Entry 7EW3 (electron microscopy, 3.10 A resolution); this record covers chains B and C of the 5 polymer chains in the assembly.

Chain B:
Molecule: Guanine nucleotide-binding protein G(I)/G(S)/G(T) subunit beta-1
Source organism: Homo sapiens
UniProt: P62873 (GBB1_HUMAN); numbering as in UniProt (aligned over 2-340)
Sequence (356 residues; each row starts with the number of its first residue; numbers below 1 keep their minus sign (Met-15 is residue -15)):
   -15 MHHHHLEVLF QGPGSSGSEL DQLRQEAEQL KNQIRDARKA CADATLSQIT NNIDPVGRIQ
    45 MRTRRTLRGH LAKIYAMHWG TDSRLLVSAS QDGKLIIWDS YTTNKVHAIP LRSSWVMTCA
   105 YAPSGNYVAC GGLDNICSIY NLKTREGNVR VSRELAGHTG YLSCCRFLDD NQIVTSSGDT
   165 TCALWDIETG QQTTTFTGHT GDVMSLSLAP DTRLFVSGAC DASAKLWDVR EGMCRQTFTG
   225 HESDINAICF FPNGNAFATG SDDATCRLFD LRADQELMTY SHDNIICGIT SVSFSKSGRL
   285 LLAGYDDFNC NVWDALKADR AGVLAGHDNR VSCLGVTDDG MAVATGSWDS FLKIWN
Not modelled in the structure: -15 to 0
Differences from the reference sequence: initiating methionine (-15); expression tag (-14 to 1)
Curated features (UniProtKB/Swiss-Prot):
  - modified residue: Ser2 (N-acetylserine), His266 (Phosphohistidine)

Chain C:
Molecule: Guanine nucleotide-binding protein G(I)/G(S)/G(O) subunit gamma-2
Source organism: Homo sapiens
UniProt: P59768 (GBG2_HUMAN); residues 1-71 here = UniProt positions 1-71
Sequence (71 residues; each row starts with the number of its first residue):
     1 MASNNTASIA QARKLVEQLK MEANIDRIKV SKAAADLMAY CEAHAKEDPL LTPVPASENP
    61 FREKKFFCAI L
Not modelled in the structure: 1-5, 67-71
Curated features (UniProtKB/Swiss-Prot):
  - modified residue: Ala2 (N-acetylalanine), Cys68 (Cysteine methyl ester)
  - lipidation: Cys68 (S-geranylgeranyl cysteine)

Interface between chain B and chain C:
Contacting residue pairs (69; chain B residue first):
  Glu3(B) - Ile9(C)
  Leu4(B) - Ser8(C)
  Leu7(B) - Ile9(C)
  Leu7(B) - Ala12(C)  hydrophobic
  Leu7(B) - Arg13(C)
  Leu7(B) - Val16(C)
  Ala11(B) - Leu15(C)  hydrophobic
  Ala11(B) - Val16(C)  hydrophobic
  Ala11(B) - Leu19(C)
  Leu14(B) - Leu19(C)  hydrophobic
  Leu14(B) - Lys20(C)
  Ile18(B) - Leu19(C)  hydrophobic
  Ile18(B) - Ala23(C)  hydrophobic
  Ala21(B) - Arg27(C)
  Arg22(B) - Arg27(C)
  Cys25(B) - Ile28(C)
  Cys25(B) - Val30(C)
  Ala26(B) - Val30(C)  hydrophobic
  Asp27(B) - Lys29(C)
  Asp27(B) - Val30(C)
  Asp27(B) - Ser31(C)
  Ala28(B) - Val30(C)
  Leu30(B) - Ala34(C)  hydrophobic
  Ile33(B) - Met38(C)  hydrophobic
  Ile37(B) - Met38(C)  hydrophobic
  Met45(B) - Leu50(C)  hydrophobic
  Arg48(B) - Phe61(C)
  Arg48(B) - Glu63(C)
  Arg49(B) - Phe61(C)
  Arg49(B) - Arg62(C)  hydrogen bond (side chain-backbone)
  Arg49(B) - Glu63(C)  salt bridge
  Ser84(B) - Phe61(C)
  Tyr85(B) - Pro60(C)
  Tyr85(B) - Phe61(C)  hydrophobic
  Cys218(B) - Gln18(C)
  Gln220(B) - Ile25(C)
  Thr221(B) - Glu22(C)  hydrogen bond
  Phe235(B) - Leu37(C)  hydrophobic
  Phe235(B) - Tyr40(C)  hydrophobic
  Phe235(B) - Cys41(C)  hydrophobic
  Pro236(B) - Tyr40(C)
  Asn237(B) - Tyr40(C)
  Asp254(B) - Ala33(C)
  Asp254(B) - Leu37(C)
  Arg256(B) - Arg27(C)
  Arg256(B) - Ile28(C)
  Arg256(B) - Asp36(C)  salt bridge
  Asp258(B) - Ile25(C)
  Asp258(B) - Arg27(C)  salt bridge
  Gln259(B) - Val30(C)
  Leu261(B) - Val30(C)  hydrophobic
  Leu261(B) - Leu37(C)  hydrophobic
  Ser279(B) - Asp48(C)  hydrogen bond
  Lys280(B) - Glu47(C)
  Lys280(B) - Asp48(C)
  Ser281(B) - Cys41(C)
  Ser281(B) - His44(C)
  Ser281(B) - Asp48(C)  hydrogen bond
  Gly282(B) - Cys41(C)  hydrogen bond (backbone-side chain)
  Arg283(B) - Leu51(C)
  Asp323(B) - Pro49(C)
  Gly324(B) - Pro49(C)
  Gly324(B) - Leu50(C)
  Met325(B) - Pro49(C)  hydrophobic
  Met325(B) - Pro60(C)
  Ala326(B) - Phe61(C)  hydrophobic
  Val327(B) - Leu50(C)  hydrophobic
  Asn340(B) - Asn59(C)
  Asn340(B) - Phe61(C)
Also at the interface, not in a pair above, chain B (57 interface residues in all): Glu10, Lys15, Gln17, Ala24, Ile43, Trp63, Ser67, Met217, Arg219, Ala240, Ala257, Leu284, Leu300, Val320, Ile338
Also at the interface, not in a pair above, chain C (39 interface residues in all): Met21, Asp26, Glu42, Ala45

Overview:
The interface between chain B and chain C involves 57 residues on one side and 39 on the other, with 5
hydrogen bonds and 3 salt bridges. Polar contacts include Arg49(B)-Glu63(C), Arg256(B)-Asp36(C) and
Asp258(B)-Arg27(C).
Chain B is Guanine nucleotide-binding protein G(I)/G(S)/G(T) subunit beta-1 and chain C is Guanine
nucleotide-binding protein G(I)/G(S)/G(O) subunit gamma-2, both from Homo sapiens; the structure, Cryo-EM
structure of S1P-bound Sphingosine 1-phosphate receptor 3 in complex with Gi protein, was determined by
electron microscopy together with 7EW2 and 7EW4 from the same study.
